8XL7 - chains B and D of the 12 polymer chains in the assembly; structure by electron microscopy, 2.85 A resolution.

== Chain B (and D) ==
Protein: Methylcrotonoyl-CoA carboxylase beta chain, mitochondrial
Organism: Homo sapiens
Notes: EC 6.4.1.4; chain D of this document is another copy of the same molecule, construct and numbering; everything in this record applies to it too
UniProtKB: Q9HCC0 (MCCB_HUMAN); residue numbers follow UniProt; this construct covers 1-563
Amino-acid sequence (563 residues; numbered 1 to 563; the number before each row is that of its first residue):
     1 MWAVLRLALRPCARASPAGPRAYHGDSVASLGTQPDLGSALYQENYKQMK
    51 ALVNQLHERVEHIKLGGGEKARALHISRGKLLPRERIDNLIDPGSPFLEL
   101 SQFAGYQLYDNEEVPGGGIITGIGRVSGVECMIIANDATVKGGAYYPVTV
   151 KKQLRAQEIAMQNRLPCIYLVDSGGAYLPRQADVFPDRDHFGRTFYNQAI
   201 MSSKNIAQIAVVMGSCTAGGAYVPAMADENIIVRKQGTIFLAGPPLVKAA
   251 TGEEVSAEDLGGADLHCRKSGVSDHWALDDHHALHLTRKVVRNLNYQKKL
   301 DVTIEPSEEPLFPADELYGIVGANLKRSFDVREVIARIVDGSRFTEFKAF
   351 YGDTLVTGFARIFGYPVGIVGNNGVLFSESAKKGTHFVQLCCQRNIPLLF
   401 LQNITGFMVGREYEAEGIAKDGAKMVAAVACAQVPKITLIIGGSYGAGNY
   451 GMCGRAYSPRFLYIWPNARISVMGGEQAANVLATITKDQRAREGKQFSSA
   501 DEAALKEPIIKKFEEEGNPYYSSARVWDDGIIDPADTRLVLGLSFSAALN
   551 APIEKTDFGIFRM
Unresolved in the structure: 1-22
Small-molecule neighbours:
  - acetyl coenzyme A (ACO), molecule 1: Arg-78, Lys-141, Gly-142, Ala-144, Ser-173, Gly-174, Gly-175, Ala-176, Tyr-177, Leu-178, Ser-215, Thr-217, Ala-218, Leu-246
  - acetyl coenzyme A (ACO), molecule 2: Val-472, Met-473, Val-481, Ile-485, Gln-489
  - biotin (BTN), molecule 1: Ala-218, Leu-241, Ala-242, Leu-246
  - biotin (BTN), molecule 2: Thr-405, Gly-406, Phe-407, Val-409, Tyr-445, Gly-446, Ala-447, Gly-448, Val-472, Met-473, Gly-474, Gln-477
Swiss-Prot annotation at these positions:
  - region: Arg-343 to Asn-372 (Acyl-CoA binding)
  - modified residue: Lys-70 (N6-acetyllysine), Lys-141 (N6-succinyllysine), Lys-495 (N6-acetyllysine), Lys-511 (N6-acetyllysine)
  - natural variant: Ser-39 (S39F: In MCC2D), Gly-68 (G68V: In MCC2D; uncertain significance), Glu-99 (E99Q: In MCC2D), Ser-101 (S101F: In MCC2D), Gly-105 (G105R: In MCC2D; uncertain significance), Gly-118 (deletion: In MCC2D), Cys-131 (C131F: In MCC2D), Thr-139 (T139I: In MCC2D), Tyr-146 (Y146N: In MCC2D), Lys-152 (K152T: In MCC2D), Arg-155 (R155Q: In MCC2D; R155W: In MCC2D), Asn-163 (N163D: In MCC2D; uncertain significance), 42 further natural variant entries in UniProt
From the paper describing this entry:
  - conformationally variable residues (helix shift): Gly-243 to Gly-252, Gly-474 to Gly-517
  - catalytic residues: Ala-447, Gly-448 (citing earlier work)
  - binding site for biotin: Ala-447, Gly-448

== Interface between chain B and chain D ==
Residue-residue contacts - 40 pairs, chain B then chain D:
  Asp-92(B) / Tyr-23(D)
  Pro-93(B) / Tyr-23(D)
  Ser-127(B) / Tyr-23(D)
  Ser-127(B) / His-24(D)
  Gly-128(B) / Tyr-23(D)
  Ser-202(B) / Gln-393(D)  hydrogen bond (backbone-side chain)
  Asn-205(B) / Gln-393(D)  hydrogen bond (side chain-backbone)
  Asp-228(B) / His-386(D)
  Asp-228(B) / Gln-393(D)
  Glu-229(B) / Phe-347(D)
  Glu-229(B) / Arg-394(D)  salt bridge
  Cys-267(B) / Phe-350(D)
  Cys-267(B) / Tyr-351(D)
  Arg-268(B) / Phe-350(D)
  Lys-269(B) / Tyr-351(D)
  Ser-270(B) / Tyr-351(D)
  Gly-271(B) / Lys-348(D)
  Gly-271(B) / Tyr-351(D)
  Ser-273(B) / Lys-348(D)
  Asp-274(B) / Phe-347(D)
  Asp-274(B) / Lys-348(D)  hydrogen bond (backbone-backbone)
  Asp-274(B) / His-386(D)
  His-275(B) / Glu-346(D)  hydrogen bond (side chain-backbone)
  His-285(B) / Ser-27(D)
  His-285(B) / Val-28(D)
  Arg-288(B) / Tyr-23(D)
  Arg-288(B) / Asp-26(D)  salt bridge
  Lys-289(B) / Val-28(D)
  Arg-292(B) / His-24(D)  hydrogen bond
  Arg-292(B) / Glu-305(D)  salt bridge
  Asn-293(B) / Thr-345(D)  hydrogen bond
  Asn-293(B) / Phe-359(D)
  Asn-293(B) / Arg-394(D)
  Leu-294(B) / Arg-394(D)
  Asn-295(B) / Thr-303(D)  hydrogen bond
  Asn-295(B) / Pro-366(D)
  Asn-295(B) / Arg-394(D)  hydrogen bond (side chain-backbone)
  Asn-295(B) / Asn-395(D)
  Tyr-296(B) / Thr-303(D)
  Gln-297(B) / Thr-303(D)
Also at the interface, not in a pair above, chain B (26 interface residues in all): Trp-276
Also at the interface, not in a pair above, chain D (23 interface residues in all): Val-302, Ala-349, Leu-390, Ile-396

== Overview ==
26 residues of chain B face 23 of chain D across their interface, with 8 hydrogen bonds and 3 salt bridges.
Polar pairs include Glu-229(B)/Arg-394(D), Arg-288(B)/Asp-26(D) and Arg-292(B)/Glu-305(D). Ligands of chain B:
acetyl coenzyme A and biotin. From the paper: catalytic residues Ala-447(B) and Gly-448(B); a binding site for
biotin at Ala-447(B) and Gly-448(B).
Both chains are Methylcrotonoyl-CoA carboxylase beta chain, mitochondrial (Homo sapiens). Entry 8XL7
(Structure of human 3-methylcrotonyl-CoA carboxylase in complex with acetyl-CoA (MCC-ACO)) was determined by
electron microscopy together with 8XL3, 8XL4, 8XL5, 8XL6 and 8XL8 from the same study.
